PDB entry 7SOY | electron microscopy, 3.40 A resolution | chains C and P of the 4 polymer chains in the assembly

[Chain C]
Name: Serine/threonine-protein phosphatase 2A catalytic subunit alpha isoform
Organism: Homo sapiens
Notes: EC 3.1.3.16
UniProtKB: P67775 (PP2AA_HUMAN); numbering as in UniProt (aligned over 1-309)
Amino-acid sequence (309 residues; row label = number of the first residue in the row):
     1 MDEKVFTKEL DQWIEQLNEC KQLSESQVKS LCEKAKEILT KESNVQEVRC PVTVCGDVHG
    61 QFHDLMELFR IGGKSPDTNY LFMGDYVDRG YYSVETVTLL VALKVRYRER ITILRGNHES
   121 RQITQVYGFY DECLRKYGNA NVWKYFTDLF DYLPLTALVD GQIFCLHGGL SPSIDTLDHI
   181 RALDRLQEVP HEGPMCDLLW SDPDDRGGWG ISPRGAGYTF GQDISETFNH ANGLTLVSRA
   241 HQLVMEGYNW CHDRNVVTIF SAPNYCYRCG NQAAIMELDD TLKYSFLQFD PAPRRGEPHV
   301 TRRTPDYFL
Disordered / not traced: 1-5, 294-309
Curated features (UniProtKB/Swiss-Prot):
  - active site: H118 (Proton donor)
  - binding site (Mn(2+)): D57, H59, D85, N117, H167, H241
  - binding site (Zn(2+)): D57, H59, D85
  - binding site (Fe(3+)): D85, N117, H167, H241
  - modified residue: Y307 (Phosphotyrosine), L309 (Leucine methyl ester)
  - natural variant: G60 (G60V: In HJS3; uncertain significance), D88 (D88G: In HJS3), Q122 (Q122H: In HJS3), Q125 to L309 (deletion: In HJS3), Y127 (Y127C: In HJS3), D131 (D131H: In HJS3), H191 (H191R: In HJS3), R214 to L309 (deletion: In HJS3), D223 (D223H: In HJS3; D223V: In HJS3), Y265 (Y265C: In HJS3), F308 (F308FF: In HJS3)
  - mutagenesis: D85 (D85N: Loss of phosphatase activity), L309 (L309A: Loss of binding to PP2A B-alpha regulatory subunit)

[Chain P]
Name: Protein phosphatase methylesterase 1
Organism: Homo sapiens
Notes: EC 3.1.1.89
UniProtKB: Q9Y570 (PPME1_HUMAN); residue numbers follow UniProt; this construct covers 1-386
Amino-acid sequence (386 residues; numbered 1 to 386; the number before each row is that of its first residue):
     1 MSALEKSMHL GRLPSRPPLP GSGGSQSGAK MRMGPGRKRD FSPVPWSQYF ESMEDVEVEN
    61 ETGKDTFRVY KSGSEGPVLL LLHGGGHSAL SWAVFTAAII SRVQCRIVAL DLRSHGETKV
   121 KNPEDLSAET MAKDVGNVVE AMYGDLPPPI MLIGHAMGGA IAVHTASSNL VPSLLGLCMI
   181 DVVEGTAMDA LNSMQNFLRG RPKTFKSLEN AIEWSVKSGQ IRNLESARVS MVGQVKQCEG
   241 ITSPEGSKSI VEGIIEEEEE DEEGSESISK RKKEDDMETK KDHPYTWRIE LAKTEKYWDG
   301 WFRGLSNLFL SCPIPKLLLL AGVDRLDKDL TIGQMQGKFQ MQVLPQCGHA VHEDAPDKVA
   361 EAVATFLIRH RFAEPIGGFQ CVFPGC
Disordered / not traced: 1-36, 239-250, 258-282, 377-386
Differences from the reference sequence: engineered mutation A156 (Ser in Q9Y570)
Curated features (UniProtKB/Swiss-Prot):
  - active site: D181, H349
  - modified residue: S15 (Phosphoserine), R16 (Asymmetric dimethylarginine), S42 (Phosphoserine)
Reported in the primary citation:
  - mutagenesis - R39E/R199E/I254K: abolished binding to PP2A-B56  holoenzyme
  - mutagenesis - S156A: abolished catalytic activity (citing earlier work)

[Chain C / chain P interface]
Pairs across the interface (29; chain C residue first):
  R89(C) - V323(P)  hydrogen bond (side chain-backbone)
  V126(C) - V343(P)  hydrophobic
  I211(C) - R369(P)
  I211(C) - H370(P)
  S212(C) - R369(P)  hydrogen bond (backbone-side chain)
  S212(C) - H370(P)
  P213(C) - K338(P)
  P213(C) - F339(P)
  P213(C) - Q340(P)  hydrogen bond (backbone-backbone)
  R214(C) - M335(P)  hydrogen bond (side chain-backbone)
  R214(C) - Q336(P)  hydrogen bond (side chain-backbone)
  R214(C) - G337(P)
  R214(C) - Q340(P)
  G215(C) - Q340(P)
  G215(C) - R369(P)  hydrogen bond (backbone-side chain)
  A216(C) - R369(P)
  G217(C) - R369(P)
  H241(C) - M335(P)
  Q242(C) - Q336(P)  hydrogen bond (side chain-backbone)
  L243(C) - M335(P)  hydrophobic
  L243(C) - Q336(P)
  F260(C) - M335(P)  hydrophobic
  Y265(C) - M335(P)  hydrophobic
  R268(C) - L326(P)  hydrogen bond (side chain-backbone)
  R268(C) - D327(P)  salt bridge
  R268(C) - K328(P)
  R268(C) - T331(P)  hydrogen bond
  C269(C) - K328(P)
  C269(C) - I332(P)  hydrophobic
Interface residues without a listed pair, chain C (18 interface residues in all): Y127, D202
Interface residues without a listed pair, chain P (16 interface residues in all): Q334
The authors on this interface:
  - interface residues, chain C: V126(C), Y127(C), R268(C)
  - interface residues, chain P: V343(P)

[Summary]
18 residues of chain C and 16 residues of chain P are in contact; the contacts include 9 hydrogen bonds and 1
salt bridge. Polar pairs include R268(C)-D327(P), R89(C)-V323(P) and S212(C)-R369(P). From the paper:
R39E/R199E/I254K of chain P abolish binding to PP2A-B56  holoenzyme; interface residues V126(C), Y127(C) and
V343(P) among others.
Chain C is Serine/threonine-protein phosphatase 2A catalytic subunit alpha isoform and chain P is Protein
phosphatase methylesterase 1, both from Homo sapiens; the structure, The structure of the PP2A-B56gamma1
holoenzyme-PME-1 complex, was determined by electron microscopy.
